8Y3O - chains B and I of the 9 polymer chains in the assembly; structure by electron microscopy, 2.75 A resolution.

[Chain B]
Name: B646L
Organism: African swine fever virus
UniProtKB: Q5IZK2 (Q5IZK2_ASF); residues 1-646 here = UniProt positions 1-646
Amino-acid sequence (693 residues; row label = number of the first residue in the row; numbers below 1 keep their minus sign (Met-46 is residue -46)):
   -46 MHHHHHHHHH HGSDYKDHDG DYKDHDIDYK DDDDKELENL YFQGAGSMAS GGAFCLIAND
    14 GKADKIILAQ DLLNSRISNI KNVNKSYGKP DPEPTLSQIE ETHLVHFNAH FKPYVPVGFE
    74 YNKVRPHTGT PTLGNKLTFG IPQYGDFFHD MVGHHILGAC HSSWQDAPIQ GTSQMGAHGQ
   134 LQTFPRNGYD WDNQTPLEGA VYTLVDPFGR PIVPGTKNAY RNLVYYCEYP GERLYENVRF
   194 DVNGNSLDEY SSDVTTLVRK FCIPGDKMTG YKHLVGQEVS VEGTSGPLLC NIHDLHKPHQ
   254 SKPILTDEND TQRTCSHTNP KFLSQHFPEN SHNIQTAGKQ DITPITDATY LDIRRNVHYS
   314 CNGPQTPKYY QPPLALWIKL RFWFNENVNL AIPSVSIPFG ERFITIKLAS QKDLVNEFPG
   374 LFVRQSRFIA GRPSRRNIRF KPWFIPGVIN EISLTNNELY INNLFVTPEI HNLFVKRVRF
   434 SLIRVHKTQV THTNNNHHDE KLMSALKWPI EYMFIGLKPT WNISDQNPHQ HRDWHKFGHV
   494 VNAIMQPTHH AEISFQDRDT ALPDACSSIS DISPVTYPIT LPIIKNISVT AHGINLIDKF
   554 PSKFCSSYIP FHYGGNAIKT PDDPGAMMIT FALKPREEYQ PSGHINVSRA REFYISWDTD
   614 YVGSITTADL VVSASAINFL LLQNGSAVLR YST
Unresolved in the structure: -46 to 70, 249-303, 420-434, 599-605, 635-646
Differences from the reference sequence: expression tag (-46 to 0)

[Chain I]
Name: Heavy chain of B1
Organism: Sus scrofa
Amino-acid sequence (123 residues; each row starts with the number of its first residue):
     1 EVKLVESGGG LVQPGGSLKL SCVGSGSTFS SDAVSWVRQA PGKGLEWLAG IDGDGGGGST
    61 YYADSVKGRF TISRDNSQKT AYLQMNSLRT DDTARYYCAE CPMVLLAKCS MEFWGPGVEV
   121 VVS
Disulfides: Cys22-Cys98, Cys101-Cys109

[Interface between chain B and chain I]
Pairs across the interface (21; chain B residue first):
  Ile122(B) - Lys108(I)
  Gln123(B) - Met103(I)
  Gln123(B) - Val104(I)  hydrogen bond (side chain-backbone)
  Gly124(B) - Met103(I)
  Arg139(B) - Pro102(I)
  Arg139(B) - Met103(I)
  Arg139(B) - Glu112(I)  salt bridge
  Asn140(B) - Ser31(I)  hydrogen bond (side chain-backbone)
  Asn140(B) - Asp32(I)  hydrogen bond
  Asn140(B) - Pro102(I)  hydrogen bond (backbone-backbone)
  Asn140(B) - Val104(I)
  Tyr142(B) - Glu112(I)
  Glu151(B) - Ser27(I)
  Gly152(B) - Ser27(I)
  Gly152(B) - Thr28(I)
  Ala153(B) - Thr28(I)
  Val154(B) - Thr28(I)
  Val154(B) - Ser31(I)
  Tyr155(B) - Val104(I)
  Val166(B) - Leu105(I)  hydrophobic
  Pro167(B) - Leu105(I)
Interface residues without a listed pair, chain B (14 interface residues in all): Gly141

[Overview]
Chain B and chain I form an interface of 14 and 10 residues respectively; the contacts include 4 hydrogen
bonds and 1 salt bridge. Polar contacts include Arg139(B)-Glu112(I), Gln123(B)-Val104(I) and
Asn140(B)-Ser31(I).
Chain B is B646L (African swine fever virus) and chain I is Heavy chain of B1 (Sus scrofa); the structure,
ASFV p72 in complex with Fab B1, was determined by electron microscopy (same publication as 8ZL9, 8Y3P, 8Y3Q
and 8Y3R).
